PDB entry 1NOD | X-ray diffraction, 2.60 A resolution | chains A and B

[Chain A (and B)]
Molecule: Nitric oxide synthase
From: Mus musculus
Notes: EC 1.14.13.39; fragment: oxygenase domain 65-498; chain B of this document is another copy of the same molecule, construct and numbering; everything in this record applies to it too
UniProt: P29477 (NOS2_MOUSE); residues 77-499 here = UniProt positions 77-499
Amino-acid sequence (423 residues; numbered 77 to 499; the number before each row is that of its first residue):
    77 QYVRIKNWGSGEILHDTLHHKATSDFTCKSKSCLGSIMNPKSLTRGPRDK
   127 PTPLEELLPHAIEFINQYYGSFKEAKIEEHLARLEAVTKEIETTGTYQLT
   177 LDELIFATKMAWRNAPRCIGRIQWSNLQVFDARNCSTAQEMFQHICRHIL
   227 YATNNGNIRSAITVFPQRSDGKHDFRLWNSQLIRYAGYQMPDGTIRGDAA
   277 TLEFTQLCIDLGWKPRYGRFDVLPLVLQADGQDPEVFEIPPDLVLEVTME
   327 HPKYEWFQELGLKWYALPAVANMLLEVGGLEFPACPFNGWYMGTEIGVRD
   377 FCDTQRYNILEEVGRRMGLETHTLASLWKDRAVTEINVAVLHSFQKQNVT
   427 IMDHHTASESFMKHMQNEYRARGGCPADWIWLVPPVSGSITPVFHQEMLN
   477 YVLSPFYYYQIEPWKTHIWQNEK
Not modelled in the structure: 102-107, 497-499 (chain B: 101-107, 497-499)
Disulfide bonds: C109 forms a disulfide with the same residue of a neighbouring copy of this chain
Ion coordination: heme Fe near C194 (its only coordinating residue here)
Small-molecule neighbours:
  - arginine (ARG): Q257, W340, Y341, P344, V346, G365, W366, Y367, E371, D376
  - tetrahydrobiopterin (H4B): W84, S112, M114, R375, I456, W457
  - heme (HEM): W188, A191, R193, C194, I195, G196, Q199, L203, S236, M349, F363, N364, G365, W366, M368, E371, W457, Y483, Y485
Swiss-Prot annotation at these positions:
  - binding site (Zn(2+)): C104, C109
  - binding site ((6R)-L-erythro-5,6,7,8-tetrahydrobiopterin): S112, R375, I456, W457, F470
  - binding site (heme b): C194, Y485
  - binding site (L-arginine): Q257, W366, Y367, E371
  - natural variant: C211 (C211R: In strain: NOD/LtJ)

[Interface between chain A and chain B]
Contacting residue pairs (3):
  P267(A) with Y293(B), hydrophobic
  D286(A) with D286(B)
  Y293(A) with P267(B), hydrophobic
Other interface residues (no listed pair), chain A (5 interface residues in all): Q282, K290
Other interface residues (no listed pair), chain B (5 interface residues in all): Q265, Q282

[Summary]
Chain A and chain B each contribute 5 residues to their interface. Ligands of chain A: arginine, heme and
tetrahydrobiopterin. Curated annotation (UniProt) lists Zn2+-binding residues C104(A) and C109(A), 5
(6R)-L-erythro-5,6,7,8-tetrahydrobiopterin-binding residues, heme b-binding residues C194(A) and Y485(A) and 4
L-arginine-binding residues on chain A.
Both chains are Nitric oxide synthase (Mus musculus). Entry 1NOD (Murine inducible nitric oxide synthase
oxygenase dimer (delta 65) with tetrahydrobiopterin and substrate L-arginine) was determined by X-ray
diffraction (same publication as 2NOD and 3NOD).
